PDB entry 5G5L | electron microscopy, 4.80 A resolution (low resolution: residue-level contacts below are approximate; hydrogen-bond / salt-bridge calls are withheld) | chains A and H of the 15 polymer chains in the assembly

== Chain A ==
Protein: DNA-directed RNA polymerase I subunit RPA190
Organism: Saccharomyces cerevisiae
Notes: EC 2.7.7.6
UniProtKB: P10964 (RPA1_YEAST); residue numbers follow UniProt; this construct covers 1-1664
Amino-acid sequence (1664 residues; row label = number of the first residue in the row):
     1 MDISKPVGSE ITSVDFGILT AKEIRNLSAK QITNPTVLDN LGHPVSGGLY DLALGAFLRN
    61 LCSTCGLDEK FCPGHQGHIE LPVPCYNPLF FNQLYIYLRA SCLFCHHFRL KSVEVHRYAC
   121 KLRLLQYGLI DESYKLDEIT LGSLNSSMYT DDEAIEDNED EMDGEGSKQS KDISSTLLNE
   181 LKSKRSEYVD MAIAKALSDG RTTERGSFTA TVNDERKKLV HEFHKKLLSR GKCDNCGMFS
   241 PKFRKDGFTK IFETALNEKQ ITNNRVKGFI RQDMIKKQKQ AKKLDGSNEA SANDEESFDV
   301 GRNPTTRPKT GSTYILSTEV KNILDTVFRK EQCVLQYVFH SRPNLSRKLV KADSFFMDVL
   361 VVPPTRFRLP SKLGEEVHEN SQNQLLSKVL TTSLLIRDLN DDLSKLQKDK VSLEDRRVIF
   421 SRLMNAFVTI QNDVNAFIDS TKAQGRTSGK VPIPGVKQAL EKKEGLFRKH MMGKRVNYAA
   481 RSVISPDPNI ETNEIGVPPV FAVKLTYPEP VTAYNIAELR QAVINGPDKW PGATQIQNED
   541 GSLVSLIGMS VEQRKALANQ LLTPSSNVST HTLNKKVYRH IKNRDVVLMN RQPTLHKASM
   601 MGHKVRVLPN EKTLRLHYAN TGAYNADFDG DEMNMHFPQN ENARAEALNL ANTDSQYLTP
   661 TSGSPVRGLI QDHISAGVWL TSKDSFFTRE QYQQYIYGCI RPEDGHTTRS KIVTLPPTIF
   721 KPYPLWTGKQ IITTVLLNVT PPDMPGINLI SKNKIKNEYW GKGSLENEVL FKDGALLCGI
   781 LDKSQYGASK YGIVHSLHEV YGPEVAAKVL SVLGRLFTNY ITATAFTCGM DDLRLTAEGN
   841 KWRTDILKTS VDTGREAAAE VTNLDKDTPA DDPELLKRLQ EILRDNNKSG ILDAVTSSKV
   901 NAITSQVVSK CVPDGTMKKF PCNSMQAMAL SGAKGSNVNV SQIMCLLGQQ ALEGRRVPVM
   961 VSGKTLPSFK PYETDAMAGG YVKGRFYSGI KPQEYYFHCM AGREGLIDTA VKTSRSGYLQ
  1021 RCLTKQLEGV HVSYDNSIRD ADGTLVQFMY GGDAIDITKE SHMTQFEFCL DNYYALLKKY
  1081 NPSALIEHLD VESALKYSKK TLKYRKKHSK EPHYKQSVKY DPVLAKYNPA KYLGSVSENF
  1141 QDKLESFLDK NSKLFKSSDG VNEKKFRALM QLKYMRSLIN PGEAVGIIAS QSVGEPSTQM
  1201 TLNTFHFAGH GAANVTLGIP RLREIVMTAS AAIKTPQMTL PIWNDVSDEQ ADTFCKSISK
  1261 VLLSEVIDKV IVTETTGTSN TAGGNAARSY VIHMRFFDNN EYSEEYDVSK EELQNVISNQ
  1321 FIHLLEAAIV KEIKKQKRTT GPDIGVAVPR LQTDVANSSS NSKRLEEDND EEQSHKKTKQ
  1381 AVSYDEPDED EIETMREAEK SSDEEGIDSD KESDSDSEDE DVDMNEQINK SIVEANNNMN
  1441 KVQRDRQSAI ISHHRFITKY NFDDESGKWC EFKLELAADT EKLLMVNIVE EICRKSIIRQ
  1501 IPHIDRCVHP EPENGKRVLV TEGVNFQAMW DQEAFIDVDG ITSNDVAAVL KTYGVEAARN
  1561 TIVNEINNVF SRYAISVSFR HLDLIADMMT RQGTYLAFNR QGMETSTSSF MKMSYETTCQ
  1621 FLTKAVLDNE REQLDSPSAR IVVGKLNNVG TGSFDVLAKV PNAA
Not modelled in the structure: 142-173, 274-311, 1012-1015, 1206-1212, 1277-1285, 1340-1341, 1350-1439, 1663-1664
Metal / ion sites: Zn2+ site 1: C62, C65, C72, H75; Zn2+ site 2: C102, C105, C233, C236

== Chain H ==
Protein: DNA-directed RNA polymerases I, II, and III subunit rpabc 3
Organism: Saccharomyces cerevisiae
UniProtKB: P20436 (RPAB3_YEAST); numbering as in UniProt (aligned over 1-146)
Amino-acid sequence (146 residues; each row starts with the number of its first residue):
     1 MSNTLFDDIF QVSEVDPGRY NKVCRIEAAS TTQDQCKLTL DINVELFPVA AQDSLTVTIA
    61 SSLNLEDTPA NDSSATRSWR PPQAGDRSLA DDYDYVMYGT AYKFEEVSKD LIAVYYSFGG
   121 LLMRLEGNYR NLNNLKQENA YLLIRR
Not modelled in the structure: 1-2, 65-77

== Chain A / chain H interface ==
Pairs across the interface (58; chain A residue first):
  S682(A) with Y20(H)
  K683(A) with Y20(H); D41(H); G120(H); L121(H)
  D684(A) with Y20(H); N21(H); K22(H); V23(H)
  F686(A) with V23(H); N43(H); L121(H)
  R689(A) with W79(H); P81(H)
  P716(A) with Y98(H)
  P717(A) with W79(H); Y98(H)
  T718(A) with M97(H); Y98(H); F118(H); G119(H)
  I719(A) with Y95(H); V96(H); M97(H)
  F720(A) with W79(H); V96(H); Y98(H); Y141(H)
  K721(A) with A90(H); D91(H); Y93(H); D94(H); Y95(H); V96(H)
  P722(A) with L46(H); D94(H); Y95(H)
  Y723(A) with L46(H)
  P724(A) with W79(H)
  L725(A) with N43(H)
  W726(A) with W79(H)
  T727(A) with G119(H)
  K729(A) with G119(H); G120(H)
  W760(A) with R19(H); Y20(H)
  K762(A) with E14(H); D16(H); R25(H); E27(H)
  G763(A) with R25(H)
  L770(A) with Y102(H)
  K772(A) with Q137(H)
  L777(A) with Y102(H); S117(H); L122(H)
  F920(A) with R19(H)
  P921(A) with R19(H)
Other interface residues (no listed pair), chain A (31 interface residues in all): Y759, L765, E766, C778, K919
Other interface residues (no listed pair), chain H (34 interface residues in all): G18, L63, T100

== Summary ==
The interface between chain A and chain H involves 31 residues on one side and 34 on the other. C62(A),
C65(A), C72(A) and H75(A) coordinate Zn2+ site 1. The Zn2+ site 2 is built by C102(A), C105(A), C233(A) and
C236(A).
Chain A is DNA-directed RNA polymerase I subunit RPA190 and chain H is DNA-directed RNA polymerases I, II, and
III subunit rpabc 3, both from Saccharomyces cerevisiae; the structure, RNA polymerase I-Rrn3 complex at 4.8 A
resolution, was determined by electron microscopy.
